Entry 6BGG (solution NMR); this record covers chains A and B.

Chain A:
Protein: CHD4
Chain sequence (12 residues; numbered 290 to 301; the number before each row is that of its first residue):
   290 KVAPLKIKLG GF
From the paper describing this entry:
  - mutagenesis - K297A/L298A: decreased binding to Bromodomain-containing protein 3 (chain B)

Chain B:
Protein: Bromodomain-containing protein 3
From: Homo sapiens
Reference sequence: Q15059 (BRD3_HUMAN); residues 557-644 here = UniProt positions 557-644
Chain sequence (93 residues; row label = number of the first residue in the row):
   552 GPLGSASASY DSEEEEEGLP MSYDEKRQLS LDINRLPGEK LGRVVHIIQS REPSLRDSNP
   612 DEIEIDFETL KPTTLRELER YVKSCLQKKQ RKP
Unresolved in the structure: 552-556
Construct notes: expression tag (552-556)
Swiss-Prot annotation at these positions:
  - modified residue: Ser563 (Phosphoserine)
From the paper describing this entry:
  - contacts within the chain: Leu592-Val595, Val596-Ile614

Chain A / chain B interface:
Contacting residue pairs (17; chain A residue first):
  Leu294(A) with Lys577(B); Arg578(B); Phe618(B)
  Lys295(A) with Glu615(B); Ile616(B); Asp617(B)
  Ile296(A) with Ser581(B); Asn585(B); Ile614(B); Ile616(B)
  Lys297(A) with Glu613(B); Ile614(B); Glu615(B)
  Leu298(A) with Leu592(B); Asp612(B); Glu613(B); Ile614(B)
Interface residues without a listed pair, chain A (6 interface residues in all): Gly300
Interface residues without a listed pair, chain B (13 interface residues in all): Tyr574
Interface features reported in the paper:
  - specific contacts: Leu294(A)-Phe618(B), Lys295(A)-Glu615(B), Lys295(A)-Asp617(B), Ile296(A)-Ile616(B), Lys297(A)-Glu613(B), Lys297(A)-Glu615(B), Leu298(A)-Ile614(B), Leu298(A)-Leu592(B)
  - interface residues, chain A: Ile296(A)
  - interface residues, chain B: Ile614(B)

Summary:
Chain A and chain B form an interface of 6 and 13 residues respectively. The authors report contacts between
Leu294(A) and Phe618(B), Lys295(A) and Glu615(B) and Lys295(A) and Asp617(B) among others. The paper reports
that K297A/L298A of chain A reduce binding to Bromodomain-containing protein 3 (chain B); interface residues
Ile296(A) and Ile614(B).
Here chain A is CHD4 and chain B is Bromodomain-containing protein 3 (Homo sapiens). Entry 6BGG (Solution NMR
structures of the BRD3 ET domain in complex with a CHD4 peptide) was determined by solution NMR, deposited
together with 6BGH.
